Entry 3OBS (X-ray diffraction, 1.50 A resolution); this record covers chain A.

== Chain A ==
Name: Tumor susceptibility gene 101 protein
From: Homo sapiens
Notes: fragment: N-terminal UEV domain to 145); engineered mutation(s): 43VFNDGS48 -> GTG
UniProt: Q99816 (TS101_HUMAN); numbering as in UniProt; present here: 2-44, 48-145
Amino-acid sequence (146 residues; each row starts with the number of its first residue; note: 3 numbers in that range are skipped by the numbering (no residue carries them; nothing is unmodelled there); numbers below 1 keep their minus sign (Gly-3 is residue -3)):
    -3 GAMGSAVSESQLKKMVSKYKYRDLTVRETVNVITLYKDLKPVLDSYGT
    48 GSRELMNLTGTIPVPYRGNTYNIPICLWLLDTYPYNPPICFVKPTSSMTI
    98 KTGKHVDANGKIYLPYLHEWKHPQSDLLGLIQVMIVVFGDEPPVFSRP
Not modelled in the structure: -3 to 0, 144-145
Differences from the reference sequence: expression tag (-3 to 1)
UniProt features mapped onto this chain:
  - modified residue: Ala2 (N-acetylalanine)
  - mutagenesis: Tyr63 (Y63A: Reduces interaction with HIV-1 p6; impairs HIV-1 budding), Phe88 (F88A: Reduces interaction with ubiquitin; no effect on in interaction with HIV-1 p6), Val89 (V89A: No change in interaction with p6; no effect on HIV-1 budding), Met95 (M95A: Reduces interaction with VPS37B and HIV-1 p6; abolishes interaction with PDCD6IP; impairs HIV-1 budding; inhibits down-regulation of EGFR. Abolishes MGRN1-binding ...), Val141 (V141A: Reduces interaction with HIV-1 p6)

== Summary ==
Curated annotation (UniProt) lists 5 mutagenesis sites.
Chain A is Tumor susceptibility gene 101 protein (Homo sapiens); the structure, Crystal structure of Tsg101
UEV domain, was determined by X-ray diffraction together with 3OBQ, 3OBU and 3OBX from the same study.
